1ZIO - chain A; structure by X-ray diffraction, 1.96 A resolution.

[Chain A]
Name: Adenylate kinase
From: Geobacillus stearothermophilus
Notes: EC 2.7.4.3
UniProtKB: P27142 (KAD_BACST); numbering as in UniProt (aligned over 1-217)
Chain sequence (217 residues; row label = number of the first residue in the row):
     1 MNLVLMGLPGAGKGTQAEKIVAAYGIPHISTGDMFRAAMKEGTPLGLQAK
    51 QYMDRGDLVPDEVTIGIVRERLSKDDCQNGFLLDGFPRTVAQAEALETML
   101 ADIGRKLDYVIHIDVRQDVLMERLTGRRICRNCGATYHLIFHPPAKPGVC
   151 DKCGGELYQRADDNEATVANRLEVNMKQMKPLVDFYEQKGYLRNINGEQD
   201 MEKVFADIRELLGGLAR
Metal / ion sites: Zn2+: Cys130, Cys133, Cys150, Cys153
Ligand contacts: bis(adenosine)-5'-pentaphosphate (AP5): Leu8, Pro9, Gly10, Ala11, Gly12, Lys13, Gly14, Thr15, Thr31, Gly32, Asp33, Phe35, Arg36, Tyr52, Met53, Asp57, Leu58, Val59, Thr64, Gly85, Phe86, Arg88, Gln92, Arg123, Leu124, Arg127, Thr136, Tyr137, His138, Phe141, Arg160, Asp162, Arg171, Gly197, Gln199, Asp200, Met201
Swiss-Prot annotation at these positions:
  - region: Ser30 to Val59 (NMP), Gly126 to Asp163 (LID)
  - binding site (ATP): Gly10 to Thr15, Arg127, Thr136, Tyr137, Gln199
  - binding site (AMP): Thr31, Arg36, Asp57 to Val59, Gly85 to Arg88, Gln92, Arg160, Arg171
  - binding site (Zn(2+)): Cys130, Cys133, Cys150, Cys153

[Summary]
Bound to chain A: bis(adenosine)-5'-pentaphosphate. Cys130, Cys133, Cys150 and Cys153 coordinate Zn2+. Curated
annotation (UniProt) lists 10 ATP-binding residues, 12 AMP-binding residues and 4 Zn2+-binding residues.
Chain A is Adenylate kinase (Geobacillus stearothermophilus); the structure, Phosphotransferase, was
determined by X-ray diffraction together with 1ZIP and 1ZIN from the same study.
